6KUV - chains B and C of the 5 polymer chains in the assembly; structure by electron microscopy, 4.10 A resolution (low resolution: residue-level contacts below are approximate; hydrogen-bond / salt-bridge calls are withheld).

# Chain B
Molecule: RNA-directed RNA polymerase catalytic subunit
From: Influenza D virus (D/swine/Oklahoma/1334/2011)
Notes: EC 2.7.7.48
UniProt: K9LH03 (K9LH03_9ORTO); residues 1-753 here = UniProt positions 1-753
Chain sequence (753 residues; each row starts with the number of its first residue):
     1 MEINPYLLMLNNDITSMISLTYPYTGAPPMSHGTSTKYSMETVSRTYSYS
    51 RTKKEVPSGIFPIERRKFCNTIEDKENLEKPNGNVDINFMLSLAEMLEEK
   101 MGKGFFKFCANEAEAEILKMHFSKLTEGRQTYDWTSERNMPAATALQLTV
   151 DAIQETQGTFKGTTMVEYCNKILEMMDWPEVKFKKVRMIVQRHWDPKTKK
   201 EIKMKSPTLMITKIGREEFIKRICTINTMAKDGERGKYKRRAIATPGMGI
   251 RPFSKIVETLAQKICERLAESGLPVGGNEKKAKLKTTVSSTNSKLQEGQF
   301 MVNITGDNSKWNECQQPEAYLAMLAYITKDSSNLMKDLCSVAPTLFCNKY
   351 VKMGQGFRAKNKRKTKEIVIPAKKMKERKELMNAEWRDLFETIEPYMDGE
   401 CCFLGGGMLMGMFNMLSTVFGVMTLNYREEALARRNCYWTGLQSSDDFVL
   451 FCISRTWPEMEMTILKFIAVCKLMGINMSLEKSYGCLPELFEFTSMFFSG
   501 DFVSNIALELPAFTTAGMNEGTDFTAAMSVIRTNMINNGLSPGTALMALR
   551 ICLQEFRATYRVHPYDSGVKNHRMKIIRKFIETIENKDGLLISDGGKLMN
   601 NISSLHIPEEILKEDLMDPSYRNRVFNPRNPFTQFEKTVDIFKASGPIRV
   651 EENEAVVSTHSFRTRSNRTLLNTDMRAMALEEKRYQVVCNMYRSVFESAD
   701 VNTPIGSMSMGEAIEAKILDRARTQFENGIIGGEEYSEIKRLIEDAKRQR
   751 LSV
Disordered / not traced: 187-207, 276-278, 431-434, 636-654, 753

# Chain C
Molecule: Polymerase PB2
From: Influenza D virus (D/swine/Oklahoma/1334/2011)
UniProt: K9LHF3 (K9LHF3_9ORTO); numbering as in UniProt (aligned over 1-772)
Chain sequence (772 residues; row label = number of the first residue in the row):
     1 MSLLLTLAKEYANLTKDKKSCKLLSQGTVSSYTTFKKWTTSRKEKNPSLR
    51 MRWAMGSKFPIMANREILEEAGIPEQWEGIDLWSKKDDVSKLGMVLASPA
   101 AITYWNFCGPGVDNSSVIKDVYKAKFMKKERWRETLWGPMNFELVGKQRR
   151 VVETQPVEIKLNQKEIKELTMWVLFEDEANLASKFIQENFSLVLSLRELY
   201 KGKAVNKDVAAFMIAHQFSPEKRFLPTFGPIRPERMELLHCLGGDFWKIE
   251 AVTAGSLNEEQKKRDVRAVARKICLRASVDLFTPAEKIRDYIASVTMRFG
   301 TVERTFEDVIRNSDDISAEVTLCKAALGCELGKSMSFGNLNLRKVSGEAE
   351 TMEKTVYWGLKPIKYKCWRGEETFYCELRKVTCMFRRSEGLDWANIGPGS
   401 PEERRELLAMVMIFCRDGRFFESAPVNIDESFFRTRLNKEIPYQYVLLKW
   451 VRQSRDNLDALLSTRGLIPAHIGQFGKGMGIDGSSSSSMVYKGVMLSKTP
   501 IDIVESKEKHRLFLNDNIEAVTERGAMVASIMDLSEDNRETFNDVTFNHV
   551 DLAVLKDEKTAIIKIYRSLVERINTDDDGLPALIMGKRYLELYQLDEVKD
   601 AVGLIPKRMLGAYSYQARQLIQSQIKNDSYSLPEIIKLLPFCYSPPKKML
   651 FDGTFHFKNQMYVRPGINTNLFSFSKTDKSKIYVNGSAVKIKLVLGDDEM
   701 DTSLAFVEGFQVCEYDPRAPLIPRRDLRLIGFGKKVRVFVGQGQEKTLVR
   751 TSSKRAASHDVSKNIRRMRLEV
Disordered / not traced: 1, 88-91, 255-772

# Chain B / chain C interface
Residue-residue contacts - 167 pairs, chain B then chain C:
  His121(B) with Ser30(C)
  Ser123(B) with Thr33(C)
  Gln130(B) with Arg42(C); Lys43(C)
  Pro141(B) with Thr39(C)
  Ala143(B) with Thr34(C); Lys37(C)
  Thr144(B) with Trp38(C)
  Leu146(B) with Thr34(C)
  Gln147(B) with Thr34(C); Phe35(C); Trp38(C)
  Gln154(B) with Gln26(C); Gly27(C)
  Phe160(B) with Thr28(C)
  Val275(B) with Phe224(C)
  Glu279(B) with Arg149(C)
  Ala282(B) with Gln148(C)
  Thr515(B) with Pro47(C)
  Ala516(B) with Pro47(C)
  Gly517(B) with Pro47(C); Met51(C)
  Met518(B) with Glu44(C)
  Arg532(B) with His240(C)
  Met535(B) with His240(C)
  Ile536(B) with Leu225(C); Leu239(C); His240(C)
  Asn537(B) with Arg149(C)
  Pro542(B) with Trp247(C)
  Thr559(B) with Arg52(C); Met55(C)
  Tyr560(B) with Met51(C); Met55(C)
  Arg561(B) with Met55(C); Gly56(C)
  His572(B) with Ile80(C); Ala100(C)
  Arg573(B) with Met55(C); Pro99(C)
  Lys575(B) with Glu78(C); Ile80(C)
  Ile576(B) with Ala100(C)
  Ile577(B) with Thr103(C); Phe107(C)
  Lys579(B) with Trp77(C)
  Phe580(B) with Tyr104(C); Phe107(C); Cys108(C)
  Ile584(B) with Phe107(C)
  Asp594(B) with Asn106(C)
  Ile602(B) with His240(C)
  Ser603(B) with Trp132(C); Cys241(C)
  Ser604(B) with Trp132(C)
  Ile607(B) with Lys129(C)
  Ile611(B) with Lys125(C); Phe126(C); Lys129(C)
  Leu612(B) with Lys129(C); Trp132(C)
  Glu614(B) with Ile118(C); Phe126(C)
  Asp615(B) with Lys129(C); Arg133(C)
  Tyr621(B) with Asn106(C)
  Asn623(B) with Gly111(C); Val112(C); Asp113(C); Asn114(C)
  Arg624(B) with Trp105(C); Asn106(C); Phe107(C); Gly109(C); Pro110(C)
  Val625(B) with Asn106(C)
  Phe626(B) with Ile118(C)
  Asn627(B) with Pro110(C); Val112(C)
  Pro628(B) with Asn114(C)
  Arg629(B) with Ile67(C); Glu70(C); Trp105(C)
  Pro631(B) with Ala63(C); Asn64(C); Ile67(C); Leu68(C)
  Phe632(B) with Ile61(C); Ala63(C); Ala101(C); Ile102(C)
  Ala655(B) with Lys125(C)
  Val656(B) with Tyr122(C)
  Val657(B) with Tyr122(C)
  His660(B) with Asn106(C)
  Phe662(B) with Met51(C); Ile61(C); Ile102(C)
  Arg663(B) with Met62(C)
  Thr664(B) with Ala54(C); Pro60(C)
  Arg665(B) with Phe59(C); Pro60(C); Met62(C); Leu96(C)
  Met678(B) with Trp38(C); Thr40(C)
  Glu681(B) with Lys19(C)
  Glu682(B) with Trp38(C)
  Arg684(B) with Lys19(C)
  Tyr685(B) with Leu23(C); Trp38(C)
  Gln686(B) with Lys36(C)
  Val687(B) with Leu14(C)
  Val688(B) with Leu23(C)
  Cys689(B) with Tyr32(C); Phe35(C)
  Met691(B) with Tyr11(C); Leu14(C); Leu24(C)
  Tyr692(B) with Val29(C); Tyr32(C)
  Arg693(B) with Asn206(C)
  Ser694(B) with Leu7(C)
  Glu697(B) with Phe175(C); Lys207(C)
  Ser698(B) with Met171(C); Phe175(C); Glu178(C)
  Asp700(B) with Tyr32(C)
  Val701(B) with Lys167(C); Thr170(C); Ala211(C)
  Pro704(B) with Val29(C); Ser30(C); Tyr32(C); Thr33(C)
  Ile705(B) with Val29(C)
  Gly706(B) with Thr28(C); Val29(C); Ser30(C)
  Ser709(B) with Gly27(C); Val29(C)
  Met710(B) with Thr28(C); Phe35(C)
  Gly711(B) with Tyr11(C); Leu24(C)
  Ile714(B) with Tyr11(C)
  Glu715(B) with Tyr11(C)
  Lys717(B) with Phe175(C); Asp177(C); Glu178(C)
  Ile718(B) with Leu4(C); Leu7(C)
  Arg721(B) with Phe175(C); Asp177(C)
  Ala722(B) with Leu4(C)
  Gln725(B) with Leu4(C)
  Glu738(B) with Leu5(C)
  Ile739(B) with Leu4(C); Leu5(C)
  Leu742(B) with Ala8(C)
  Ala746(B) with Tyr11(C); Thr15(C)
  Gln749(B) with Thr15(C)
  Arg750(B) with Tyr11(C); Ser25(C)
Interface residues without a listed pair, chain B (119 interface residues in all): Phe122, Thr126, Arg138, Leu148, Thr159, Thr163, Phe502, Thr514, Glu520, Glu555, Ala558, Leu590, Leu605, His606, Arg622, Asn630, Phe635, Ser658, Ser666, Phe696, Asn702, Ser707, Met708
Interface residues without a listed pair, chain C (106 interface residues in all): Lys9, Glu10, Ala12, Ser20, Ser31, Ser48, Gln76, Ala97, Ser98, Ser115, Lys128, Leu144, Ala179, Asp208, Phe212, Pro226, Met236, Glu237, Phe246

# Summary
Chain B and chain C form an interface of 119 and 106 residues respectively.
Chain B is RNA-directed RNA polymerase catalytic subunit and chain C is Polymerase PB2, both from Influenza D
virus (D/swine/Oklahoma/1334/2011); the structure, Structure of influenza D virus polymerase bound to cRNA
promoter in class 2, was determined by electron microscopy, deposited together with 6KUJ, 6KUK, 6KUP, 6KUR,
6KUT and 6KV5.
